Entry 2AV0 (X-ray diffraction, 1.50 A resolution); this record covers chains A and B.

[Chain A (and B)]
Protein: Globin I
Organism: Scapharca inaequivalvis
Notes: chain B of this document is another copy of the same molecule, construct and numbering; everything in this record applies to it too
UniProtKB: P02213 (GLB1_SCAIN); residue numbers follow UniProt; this construct covers 1-146
Sequence (146 residues; numbered 1 to 146; the number before each row is that of its first residue):
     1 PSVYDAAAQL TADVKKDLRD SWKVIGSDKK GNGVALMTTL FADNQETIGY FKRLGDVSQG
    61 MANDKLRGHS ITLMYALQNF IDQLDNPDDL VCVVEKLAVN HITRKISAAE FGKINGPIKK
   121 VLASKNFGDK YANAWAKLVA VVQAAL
Not modelled in the structure: 1
Sequence notes: engineered mutation Leu-97 (Phe in P02213)
Metal / ion sites: heme Fe: His-101 (together with carbon monoxide)
Ligand contacts:
  - carbon monoxide (CMO): Met-37, Phe-51, His-69, Leu-73, His-101
  - heme (HEM): Leu-40, Thr-47, Tyr-50, Phe-51, Arg-53, Leu-54, His-69, Thr-72, Leu-73, Ala-76, Leu-77, Leu-97, Asn-100, His-101, Arg-104, Ile-106, Glu-110, Phe-111, Ile-114, Ile-118
Swiss-Prot annotation at these positions:
  - binding site (heme b): His-101

[Chain A / chain B interface]
Contacting residue pairs (29):
  Lys-30(A) / Asp-89(B)  salt bridge
  Asp-64(A) / Cys-92(B)
  Arg-67(A) / Asp-88(B)  hydrogen bond (side chain-backbone)
  Arg-67(A) / Asp-89(B)  salt bridge
  Arg-67(A) / Cys-92(B)
  Gly-68(A) / Cys-92(B)
  Ile-71(A) / Asn-79(B)
  Ile-71(A) / Gln-83(B)
  Ile-71(A) / Val-93(B)  hydrophobic
  Thr-72(A) / Asn-79(B)
  Tyr-75(A) / Gln-78(B)
  Tyr-75(A) / Asn-79(B)
  Tyr-75(A) / Asp-82(B)  hydrogen bond
  Tyr-75(A) / Gln-83(B)  hydrogen bond
  Gln-78(A) / Tyr-75(B)
  Asn-79(A) / Ile-71(B)
  Asn-79(A) / Thr-72(B)
  Asn-79(A) / Tyr-75(B)
  Asp-82(A) / Tyr-75(B)  hydrogen bond
  Gln-83(A) / Ile-71(B)
  Gln-83(A) / Tyr-75(B)  hydrogen bond
  Asp-88(A) / Arg-67(B)  hydrogen bond (backbone-side chain)
  Asp-89(A) / Lys-30(B)  salt bridge
  Asp-89(A) / Arg-67(B)  salt bridge
  Cys-92(A) / Asp-64(B)
  Cys-92(A) / Arg-67(B)
  Cys-92(A) / Gly-68(B)
  Val-93(A) / Ile-71(B)  hydrophobic
  Lys-96(A) / Thr-72(B)
Also at the interface, not in a pair above, chain A (19 interface residues in all): Arg-53, Asn-86, Val-99
Also at the interface, not in a pair above, chain B (19 interface residues in all): Arg-53, Asn-86, Lys-96, Val-99

[Overview]
The chain A/chain B interface involves 19 residues from each chain; the contacts include 6 hydrogen bonds and
4 salt bridges. Polar contacts include Lys-30(A)/Asp-89(B), Arg-67(A)/Asp-89(B) and Arg-67(A)/Asp-88(B). Chain
A binds heme and carbon monoxide. UniProt lists heme b-binding residue His-101(A) on chain A.
Both chains are Globin I (Scapharca inaequivalvis). Entry 2AV0 (F97L with CO bound) was determined by X-ray
diffraction (same publication as 2AUO, 2AUP, 2AUQ, 2AUR and 2AV3).
